PDB entry 7X5V | electron microscopy, 2.83 A resolution | chains A and D of the 5 polymer chains in the assembly

== Chain A (and D) ==
Name: ion channel, GFP-TwinStrep
Organism: Emiliania huxleyi
Notes: chain D of this document is another copy of the same molecule, construct and numbering; everything in this record applies to it too
Chain sequence (815 residues; row label = number of the first residue in the row):
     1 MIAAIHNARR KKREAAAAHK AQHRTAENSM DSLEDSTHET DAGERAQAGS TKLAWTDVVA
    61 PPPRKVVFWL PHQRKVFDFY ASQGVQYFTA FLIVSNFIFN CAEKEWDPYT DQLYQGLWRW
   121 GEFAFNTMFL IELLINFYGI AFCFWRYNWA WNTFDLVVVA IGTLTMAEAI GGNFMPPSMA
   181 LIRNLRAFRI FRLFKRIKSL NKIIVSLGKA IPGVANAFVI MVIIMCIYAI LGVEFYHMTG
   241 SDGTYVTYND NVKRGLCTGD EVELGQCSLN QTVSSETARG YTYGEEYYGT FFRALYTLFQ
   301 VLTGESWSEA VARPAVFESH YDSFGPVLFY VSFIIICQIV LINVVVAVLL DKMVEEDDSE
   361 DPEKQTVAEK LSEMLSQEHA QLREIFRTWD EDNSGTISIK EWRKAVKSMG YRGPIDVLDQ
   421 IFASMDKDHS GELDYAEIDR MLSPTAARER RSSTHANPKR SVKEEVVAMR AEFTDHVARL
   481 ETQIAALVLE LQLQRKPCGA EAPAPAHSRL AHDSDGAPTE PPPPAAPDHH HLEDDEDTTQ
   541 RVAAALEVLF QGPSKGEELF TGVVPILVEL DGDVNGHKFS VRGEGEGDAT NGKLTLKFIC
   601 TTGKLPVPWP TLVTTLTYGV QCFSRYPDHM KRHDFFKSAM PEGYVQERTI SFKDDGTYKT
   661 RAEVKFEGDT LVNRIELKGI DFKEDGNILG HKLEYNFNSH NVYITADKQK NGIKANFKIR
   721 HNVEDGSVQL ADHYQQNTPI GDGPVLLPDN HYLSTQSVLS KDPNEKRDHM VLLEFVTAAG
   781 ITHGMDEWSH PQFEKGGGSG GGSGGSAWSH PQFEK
Disordered / not traced: 1-68, 359-815
What the authors report for this chain:
  - self-association interface (contacts with another copy of this molecule); pairs are residue here / residue on that copy: N251-E285, R254, G280

== Interface between chain A and chain D ==
Residue-residue contacts (9; chain A residue first):
  Y109(A) - D250(D)  hydrogen bond
  Y109(A) - K253(D)  hydrogen bond
  Y109(A) - R254(D)
  T110(A) - R254(D)
  L113(A) - K253(D)
  K253(A) - Y109(D)  hydrogen bond
  K253(A) - L113(D)
  R254(A) - Y109(D)
  R254(A) - T110(D)

== Summary ==
Chain A and chain D form an interface of 5 and 6 residues respectively, with 3 hydrogen bonds. Polar pairs
include Y109(A)-D250(D) and Y109(A)-K253(D). The paper reports a self-association interface involving N251(A),
R254(A) and G280(A) among others.
Both chains are ion channel, GFP-TwinStrep (Emiliania huxleyi). Entry 7X5V (NaVEh Sodium channel, and NaVEh
from the coccolithophore Emiliania huxleyi) was determined by electron microscopy.
